Entry 9EMA (electron microscopy, 2.40 A resolution); this record covers chains B and C of the 6 polymer chains in the assembly.

[Chain B (and C)]
Protein: RuvB-like 1
From: Homo sapiens
Notes: EC 3.6.4.12; chain C of this document is another copy of the same molecule, construct and numbering; everything in this record applies to it too
UniProtKB: Q9Y265 (RUVB1_HUMAN); residue numbers follow UniProt; this construct covers 1-456
Chain sequence (459 residues; row label = number of the first residue in the row; numbers below 1 keep their minus sign (Gly-2 is residue -2)):
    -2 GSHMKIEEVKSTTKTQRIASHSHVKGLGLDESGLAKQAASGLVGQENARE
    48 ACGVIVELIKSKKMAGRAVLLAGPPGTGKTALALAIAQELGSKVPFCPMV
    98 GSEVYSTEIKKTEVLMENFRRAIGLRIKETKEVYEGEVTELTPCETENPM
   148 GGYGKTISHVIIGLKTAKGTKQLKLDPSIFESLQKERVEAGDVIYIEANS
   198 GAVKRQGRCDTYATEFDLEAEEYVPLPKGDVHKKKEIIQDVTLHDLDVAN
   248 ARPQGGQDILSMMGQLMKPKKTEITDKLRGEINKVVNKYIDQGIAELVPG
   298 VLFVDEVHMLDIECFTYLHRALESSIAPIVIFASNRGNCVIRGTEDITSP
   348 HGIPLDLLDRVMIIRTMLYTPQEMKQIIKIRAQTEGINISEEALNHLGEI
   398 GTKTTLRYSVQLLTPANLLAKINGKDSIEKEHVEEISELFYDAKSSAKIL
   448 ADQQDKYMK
Not modelled in the structure: -2 to 12, 126-234, 251-259
Differences from the reference sequence: expression tag (-2 to 0)
Curated features (UniProtKB/Swiss-Prot):
  - binding site (ATP): Gly70 to Thr77
  - modified residue: Lys453 (N6-acetyllysine)
  - cross-link (Glycyl lysine isopeptide (Lys-Gly)): Lys2 (interchain with G-Cter in SUMO2), Lys225 (interchain with G-Cter in SUMO1), Lys445 (interchain with G-Cter in SUMO2)
  - mutagenesis: Lys76 (K76M: No effect on interaction with NOPCHAP1), Asp302 (D302N: Abolishes ATPase activity; inhibition of MYC- and CTNNB1-mediated transformation), Glu303 (E303Q: Reduces ATPase activity. Decreases interaction with NOPCHAP1. No effect on formation of RUVBL1-RUVBL2 heteromeric complex)

[Interface between chain B and chain C]
Contacting residue pairs - 7 pairs, chain B then chain C:
  Met260(B) - Gln262(C)
  Met260(B) - Leu263(C)
  Gly261(B) - Leu263(C)
  Gln262(B) - Leu263(C)
  Met264(B) - Leu263(C)
  Ile344(B) - Lys456(C)
  Asp353(B) - Met455(C)
Other interface residues (no listed pair), chain B (7 interface residues in all): Leu352

[In short]
Chain B and chain C form an interface of 7 and 4 residues respectively. Curated annotation (UniProt) lists 8
ATP-binding residues and 3 mutagenesis sites on chain B.
Both chains are RuvB-like 1 (Homo sapiens). Entry 9EMA (RUVBL1/2 in complex with ATP and CB-6644 inhibitor)
was determined by electron microscopy together with 9EMC from the same study.
